PDB entry 1I3Q | X-ray diffraction, 3.10 A resolution | chains C and K of the 10 polymer chains in the assembly

[Chain C]
Molecule: DNA-directed RNA polymerase II 45KD polypeptide
Organism: Saccharomyces cerevisiae
Notes: EC 2.7.7.6
UniProt: P16370 (RPB3_YEAST); residues 1-318 here = UniProt positions 1-318
Amino-acid sequence (318 residues; row label = number of the first residue in the row):
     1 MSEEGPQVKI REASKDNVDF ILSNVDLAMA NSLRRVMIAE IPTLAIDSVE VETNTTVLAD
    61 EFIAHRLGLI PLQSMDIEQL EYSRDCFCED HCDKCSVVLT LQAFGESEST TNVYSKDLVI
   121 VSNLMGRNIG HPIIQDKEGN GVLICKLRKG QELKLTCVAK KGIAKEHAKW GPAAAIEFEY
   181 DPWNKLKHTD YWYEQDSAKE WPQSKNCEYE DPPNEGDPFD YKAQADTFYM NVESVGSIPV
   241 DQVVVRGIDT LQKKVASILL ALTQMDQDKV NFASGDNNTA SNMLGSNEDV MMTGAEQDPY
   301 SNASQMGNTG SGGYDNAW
Disordered / not traced: 1-2, 269-318
Swiss-Prot annotation at these positions:
  - binding site (Zn(2+)): C86, C88, C92, C95
  - modified residue: S2 (N-acetylserine)
  - natural variant: A30 (A30D: In mutant RPB3-1)
  - mutagenesis: K9 (K9E: Transcript termination readthrough)
Bound ions: Zn2+: C86, C88, C92, C95

[Chain K]
Molecule: DNA-directed RNA polymerase II 13.6KD polypeptide
Organism: Saccharomyces cerevisiae
Notes: EC 2.7.7.6
UniProt: P38902 (RPB11_YEAST); residue numbers follow UniProt; this construct covers 1-120
Amino-acid sequence (120 residues; numbered 1 to 120; the number before each row is that of its first residue):
     1 MNAPDRFELF LLGEGESKLK IDPDTKAPNA VVITFEKEDH TLGNLIRAEL LNDRKVLFAA
    61 YKVEHPFFAR FKLRIQTTEG YDPKDALKNA CNSIINKLGA LKTNFETEWN LQTLAADDAF
Disordered / not traced: 115-120
Swiss-Prot annotation at these positions:
  - mutagenesis: E108 (E108G/V: Transcript termination readthrough; E108K: Transcript termination readthrough. Lethal), L111 (L111P: Transcript termination readthrough), L114 (L114P: Transcript termination readthrough)

[How chain C and chain K interact]
Contacting residue pairs (75; chain C residue first):
  E3(C) - N104(K)
  E4(C) - A100(K)
  E4(C) - N104(K)  hydrogen bond (backbone-side chain)
  P6(C) - K97(K)
  P6(C) - L101(K)  hydrophobic
  P6(C) - N104(K)  hydrogen bond (backbone-side chain)
  Q7(C) - N104(K)
  V8(C) - L101(K)  hydrophobic
  V8(C) - F105(K)  hydrophobic
  V8(C) - E108(K)
  K9(C) - E108(K)
  I10(C) - E108(K)
  I10(C) - W109(K)
  I10(C) - Q112(K)
  A13(C) - W109(K)  hydrophobic
  A13(C) - L114(K)
  S14(C) - L114(K)
  V18(C) - W109(K)  hydrophobic
  L22(C) - L101(K)  hydrophobic
  A28(C) - A48(K)  hydrophobic
  M29(C) - L45(K)
  M29(C) - I94(K)
  M29(C) - K97(K)
  M29(C) - L98(K)  hydrophobic
  S32(C) - T41(K)  hydrogen bond (side chain-backbone)
  S32(C) - L45(K)
  L33(C) - L101(K)  hydrophobic
  R35(C) - D39(K)  salt bridge
  R35(C) - H40(K)
  R35(C) - T41(K)  hydrogen bond
  V36(C) - T41(K)
  E40(C) - T41(K)
  R84(C) - F10(K)
  R84(C) - L11(K)
  A164(C) - R6(K)
  K165(C) - R6(K)  hydrogen bond (backbone-side chain)
  K165(C) - L9(K)
  K165(C) - D39(K)  salt bridge
  E166(C) - R6(K)  hydrogen bond (backbone-side chain)
  E166(C) - F10(K)
  H167(C) - R6(K)
  D241(C) - F105(K)
  D241(C) - W109(K)
  V244(C) - F105(K)  hydrophobic
  V245(C) - E106(K)
  I248(C) - L98(K)
  I248(C) - L101(K)  hydrophobic
  I248(C) - K102(K)
  D249(C) - K102(K)  salt bridge
  L251(C) - T41(K)
  L251(C) - L45(K)  hydrophobic
  L251(C) - L98(K)  hydrophobic
  Q252(C) - I95(K)
  Q252(C) - L98(K)
  Q252(C) - G99(K)
  Q252(C) - K102(K)  hydrogen bond
  K254(C) - E38(K)  salt bridge
  K254(C) - L42(K)
  V255(C) - C91(K)
  V255(C) - I94(K)  hydrophobic
  I258(C) - L19(K)
  I258(C) - F35(K)  hydrophobic
  I258(C) - L42(K)  hydrophobic
  I258(C) - C91(K)  hydrophobic
  L259(C) - K88(K)
  L259(C) - C91(K)  hydrophobic
  L259(C) - N92(K)
  L259(C) - I95(K)  hydrophobic
  A261(C) - L19(K)  hydrophobic
  L262(C) - L19(K)  hydrophobic
  L262(C) - I21(K)  hydrophobic
  L262(C) - L87(K)  hydrophobic
  L262(C) - K88(K)
  M265(C) - L19(K)
  D266(C) - K84(K)  salt bridge
Also at the interface, not in a pair above, chain C (42 interface residues in all): G5, F20, N31, A256
Also at the interface, not in a pair above, chain K (37 interface residues in all): F7, K18, N44

[Summary]
42 residues of chain C face 37 of chain K across their interface; the contacts include 7 hydrogen bonds and 5
salt bridges. Among the polar pairs are R35(C)-D39(K), K165(C)-D39(K) and D249(C)-K102(K).
Here chain C is DNA-directed RNA polymerase II 45KD polypeptide and chain K is DNA-directed RNA polymerase II
13.6KD polypeptide, both from Saccharomyces cerevisiae. Entry 1I3Q (RNA polymerase II crystal form I at 3.1 A
resolution) was determined by X-ray diffraction together with 1I50 from the same study.
